Entry 6FFT (X-ray diffraction, 2.00 A resolution); this record covers chains A and B.

# Chain A (and B)
Molecule: Transthyretin
Organism: Homo sapiens
Notes: chain B of this document is another copy of the same molecule, construct and numbering; everything in this record applies to it too
Reference sequence: P02766 (TTHY_HUMAN); residues 1-127 here correspond to UniProt positions 21-147 (UniProt number = residue number + 20)
Sequence (130 residues; numbered -2 to 127; the number before each row is that of its first residue; numbers below 1 keep their minus sign (Gly-2 is residue -2)):
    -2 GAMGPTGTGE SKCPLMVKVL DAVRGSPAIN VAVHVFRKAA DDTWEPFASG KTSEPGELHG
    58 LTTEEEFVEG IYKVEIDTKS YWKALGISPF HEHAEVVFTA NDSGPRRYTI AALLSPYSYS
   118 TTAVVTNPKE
Unresolved in the structure: -2 to 9, 126-127
Differences from the reference sequence: expression tag (-2 to 0); engineered mutation Pro52 (Ser72 in P02766)
Ligand contacts: Tafamidis (3MI; 2-(3,5-dichlorophenyl)-1,3-benzoxazole-6-carboxylic acid): Met13, Lys15, Leu17, Thr106, Ala108, Ala109, Leu110, Ser117, Thr118, Thr119
Swiss-Prot annotation at these positions:
  - binding site (L-thyroxine): Lys15, Glu54, Ser117
  - modified residue: Cys10 (Sulfocysteine), Glu42 (4-carboxyglutamate)
  - glycosylation: Asn98 (N-linked (GlcNAc...) asparagine)
What the authors report for this chain:
  - conformationally variable residues (side-chain flip): Thr119
  - self-association interface (contacts with another copy of this molecule); pairs are residue here / residue on that copy: Asp18-Thr119 (water-mediated contact)
  - mutagenesis - S52P (+ 2.1 kcal mol-1): decreased stability

# Chain A / chain B interface
Contacting residue pairs (38):
  Phe87(A) with Phe95(B); Thr96(B); Tyr105(B), hydrophobic; Ile107(B), hydrophobic; Ala120(B), hydrophobic
  His88(A) with Val93(B); Val94(B)
  Glu89(A) with Val94(B), hydrogen bond (backbone-backbone); Thr96(B), hydrogen bond
  His90(A) with Val94(B)
  Glu92(A) with Glu92(B); Tyr116(B), hydrogen bond (backbone-side chain)
  Val93(A) with His88(B)
  Val94(A) with His88(B); Glu89(B), hydrogen bond (backbone-backbone); His90(B); Glu92(B)
  Phe95(A) with Phe87(B), hydrophobic
  Thr96(A) with Glu89(B), hydrogen bond
  Tyr105(A) with Phe87(B), hydrophobic
  Ile107(A) with Phe87(B), hydrophobic
  Tyr114(A) with Thr119(B), hydrogen bond (backbone-side chain); Ala120(B), hydrogen bond (backbone-backbone)
  Ser115(A) with Thr118(B), hydrogen bond (side chain-backbone); Thr119(B)
  Tyr116(A) with Glu92(B), hydrogen bond (side chain-backbone); Ser117(B); Thr118(B), hydrogen bond (backbone-backbone)
  Ser117(A) with Tyr116(B); Ser117(B), hydrogen bond
  Thr118(A) with Ser115(B), hydrogen bond (backbone-side chain); Tyr116(B), hydrogen bond (backbone-backbone)
  Thr119(A) with Tyr114(B), hydrogen bond (side chain-backbone); Ser115(B)
  Ala120(A) with Phe87(B), hydrophobic; Tyr114(B), hydrogen bond (backbone-backbone)
  Val122(A) with Phe87(B), hydrophobic; Tyr114(B), hydrophobic
Also at the interface, not in a pair above, chain A (22 interface residues in all): Ile68, Lys70, Lys76
Also at the interface, not in a pair above, chain B (20 interface residues in all): Ile68, Val122

# Summary
22 residues of chain A and 20 residues of chain B are in contact; the contacts include 15 hydrogen bonds.
Polar pairs include Glu89(A)-Thr96(B), Glu92(A)-Tyr116(B) and Tyr114(A)-Thr119(B). Ligands of chain A:
Tafamidis. UniProt lists 3 L-thyroxine-binding residues on chain A. The paper reports that S52P of chain A
reduces stability; conformational variability at Thr119(A).
Both chains are Transthyretin (Homo sapiens). Entry 6FFT (Neutron structure of human transthyretin (TTR) S52P
mutant in complex with tafamidis at room temperature to ...) was determined by X-ray diffraction, deposited
together with 5NFE and 5NFW.
